5CO8 - chains C and X of the 5 polymer chains in the assembly; structure by X-ray diffraction, 2.40 A resolution.

Chain C:
Name: Nuclease-like protein
Source organism: Chaetomium thermophilum (strain DSM 1495 / CBS 144.50 / IMI 039719)
UniProt: G0RYN2 (G0RYN2_CHATD); residue numbers follow UniProt; this construct covers 2-465
Sequence (464 residues; numbered 2 to 465; the number before each row is that of its first residue):
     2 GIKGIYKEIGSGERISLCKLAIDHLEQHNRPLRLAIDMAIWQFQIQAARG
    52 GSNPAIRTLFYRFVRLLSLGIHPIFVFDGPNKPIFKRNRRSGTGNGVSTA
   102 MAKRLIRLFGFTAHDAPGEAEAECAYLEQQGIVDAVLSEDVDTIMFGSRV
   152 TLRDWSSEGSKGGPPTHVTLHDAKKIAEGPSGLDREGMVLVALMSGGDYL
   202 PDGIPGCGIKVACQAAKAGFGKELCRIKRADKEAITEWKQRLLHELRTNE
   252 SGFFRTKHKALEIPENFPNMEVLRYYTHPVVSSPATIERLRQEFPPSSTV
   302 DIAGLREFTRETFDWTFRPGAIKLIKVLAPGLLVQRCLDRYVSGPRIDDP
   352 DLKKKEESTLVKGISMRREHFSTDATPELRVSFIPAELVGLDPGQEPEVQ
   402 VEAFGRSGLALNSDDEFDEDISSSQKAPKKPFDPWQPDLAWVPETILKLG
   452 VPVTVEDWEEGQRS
Unresolved in the structure: 85-95, 160-162, 227-234, 343-356, 401-431
Modified residues: Mse-39, Mse-102, Mse-146, Mse-189, Mse-195, Mse-271, Mse-367 (selenomethionine; parent Met)
Bound ions: Mg2+ site 1: Asp-141, Asp-143 (shared with 3 residues of chain A); Mg2+ site 2: Asp-141 (shared with 3 residues of chain A)

Chain X:
Molecule: 16-nt DNA strand
Sequence (16 nucleotides; row label = number of the first residue in the row):
     1 AGACTGCAGTTGAGTC

Chain C / chain X interface:
Contacting residue pairs - 17 pairs, chain C then chain X:
  Gly-2(C) / DA3(X)  phosphate contact
  Ile-3(C) / DA3(X)  phosphate contact
  Lys-4(C) / DA3(X)  base contact
  Lys-4(C) / DC4(X)  base contact
  Tyr-7(C) / DA3(X)  hydrogen bond to the phosphate
  Tyr-7(C) / DC4(X)  phosphate contact
  Lys-8(C) / DT5(X)  salt bridge to the phosphate
  Glu-140(C) / DG2(X)  sugar contact
  Asp-141(C) / DG2(X)  phosphate contact
  Asp-141(C) / DA3(X)  phosphate contact
  Thr-257(C) / DG12(X)  phosphate contact
  Thr-257(C) / DA13(X)  sugar contact
  Lys-258(C) / DG12(X)  sugar contact
  Lys-258(C) / DA13(X)  hydrogen bond to the phosphate
  His-259(C) / DG12(X)  phosphate contact
  Lys-260(C) / DG12(X)  hydrogen bond to the phosphate
  Ala-261(C) / DG12(X)  phosphate contact
Also at the interface, not in a pair above, chain X (7 interface residues in all): DT11

Overview:
The interface between chain C and chain X involves 12 residues on one side and 7 on the other, with 3 hydrogen
bonds and 1 salt bridge. Polar pairs include Tyr-7(C)/DA3(X), Lys-258(C)/DA13(X) and Lys-260(C)/DG12(X).
Asp-141(C) and Asp-143(C) form the Mg2+ site 1.
Chain C is Nuclease-like protein (Chaetomium thermophilum (strain DSM 1495 / CBS 144.50 / IMI 039719)) and
chain X is a 16-nt DNA strand; the structure, Crystal structure of the Holliday junction-resolving enzyme GEN1
(WT) in complex with product DNA and Mg2+ ..., was determined by X-ray diffraction together with 5CNQ from the
same study.
